4YX2 - chain A; structure by X-ray diffraction, 2.19 A resolution.

== Chain A ==
Molecule: Major prion protein
Source organism: Bos taurus
UniProtKB: P10279 (PRIO_BOVIN); residue numbers follow UniProt; this construct covers 103-242
Chain sequence (163 residues; numbered 80 to 242; the number before each row is that of its first residue):
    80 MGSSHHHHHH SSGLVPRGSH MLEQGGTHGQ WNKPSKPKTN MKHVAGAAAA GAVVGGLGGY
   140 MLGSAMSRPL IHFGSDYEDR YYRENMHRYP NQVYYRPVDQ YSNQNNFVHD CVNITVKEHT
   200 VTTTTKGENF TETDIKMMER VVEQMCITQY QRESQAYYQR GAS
Not modelled in the structure: 80-135, 237-242
Cystine bridges: Cys190-Cys225
Differences from the reference sequence: expression tag (80-102)

== Overview ==
Chain A is Major prion protein (Bos taurus); the structure, Crystal structure of Bovine prion protein
complexed with POM1 FAB, was determined by X-ray diffraction together with 4YXH, 4YXK and 4YXL from the same
study.
